PDB entry 4B4K | X-ray diffraction, 2.50 A resolution | chains A and B of the 4 polymer chains in the assembly

Chain A (and B):
Name: N5-carboxyaminoimidazole ribonucleotide mutase
Source organism: Bacillus anthracis
Notes: EC 5.4.99.18, 4.1.1.21; chain B of this document is another copy of the same molecule, construct and numbering; everything in this record applies to it too
Reference sequence: Q81ZH8 (Q81ZH8_BACAN); residue numbers follow UniProt; this construct covers 1-161
Sequence (181 residues; numbered -19 to 161; the number before each row is that of its first residue; numbers below 1 keep their minus sign (Met-19 is residue -19)):
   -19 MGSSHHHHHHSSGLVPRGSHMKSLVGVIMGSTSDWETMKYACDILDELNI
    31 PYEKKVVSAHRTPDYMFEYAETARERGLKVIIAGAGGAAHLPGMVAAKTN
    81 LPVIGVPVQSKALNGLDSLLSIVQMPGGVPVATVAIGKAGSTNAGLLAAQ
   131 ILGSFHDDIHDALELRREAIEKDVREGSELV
Unresolved in the structure: -19 to 1, 158-161
Construct notes: expression tag (-19 to 0)

Chain A / chain B interface:
Contacting residue pairs - 76 pairs, chain A then chain B:
  Arg54(A) - Asp137(B)  salt bridge
  Arg54(A) - His140(B)  hydrogen bond
  Lys59(A) - Ser134(B)  hydrogen bond (side chain-backbone)
  Ala76(A) - Arg147(B)  hydrogen bond (backbone-side chain)
  Ala77(A) - Arg147(B)  hydrogen bond (backbone-side chain)
  Thr79(A) - Arg147(B)  hydrogen bond (backbone-side chain)
  Asn80(A) - Gln130(B)  hydrogen bond
  Asn80(A) - His140(B)
  Asn80(A) - Leu143(B)  hydrogen bond (side chain-backbone)
  Asn80(A) - Glu144(B)  hydrogen bond
  Asn80(A) - Arg147(B)  hydrogen bond
  Leu81(A) - Gln130(B)
  Pro82(A) - Gln130(B)
  Leu99(A) - Leu100(B)  hydrophobic
  Leu99(A) - Val103(B)  hydrophobic
  Leu100(A) - Leu99(B)  hydrophobic
  Val103(A) - Thr113(B)
  Val103(A) - Val114(B)
  Val103(A) - Ala115(B)  hydrogen bond (backbone-backbone)
  Gln104(A) - Ala115(B)
  Gln104(A) - Ile116(B)  hydrogen bond (side chain-backbone)
  Met105(A) - Ala115(B)
  Met105(A) - Asn123(B)  hydrogen bond (backbone-side chain)
  Pro106(A) - Asn123(B)  hydrogen bond (backbone-side chain)
  Gly107(A) - Ala119(B)
  Gly107(A) - Asn123(B)
  Gly108(A) - Asn123(B)  hydrogen bond (backbone-side chain)
  Gly108(A) - Leu126(B)
  Gly108(A) - Arg147(B)  hydrogen bond (backbone-side chain)
  Val109(A) - Asn123(B)  hydrogen bond (backbone-side chain)
  Val109(A) - Arg147(B)
  Pro110(A) - Asn123(B)
  Pro110(A) - Leu126(B)  hydrophobic
  Pro110(A) - Leu127(B)
  Pro110(A) - Gln130(B)
  Val111(A) - Thr113(B)
  Ala112(A) - Ala112(B)  hydrophobic
  Ala112(A) - Thr113(B)
  Ala112(A) - Leu127(B)  hydrophobic
  Thr113(A) - Val103(B)
  Thr113(A) - Val111(B)
  Thr113(A) - Ala112(B)
  Thr113(A) - Thr113(B)  hydrogen bond (backbone-backbone)
  Val114(A) - Val103(B)
  Ala115(A) - Val103(B)  hydrogen bond (backbone-backbone)
  Ala115(A) - Gln104(B)
  Ala115(A) - Met105(B)
  Ile116(A) - Gln104(B)  hydrogen bond (backbone-side chain)
  Ala119(A) - Gly107(B)
  Asn123(A) - Met105(B)  hydrogen bond (side chain-backbone)
  Asn123(A) - Pro106(B)  hydrogen bond (side chain-backbone)
  Asn123(A) - Gly107(B)
  Asn123(A) - Gly108(B)  hydrogen bond (side chain-backbone)
  Asn123(A) - Val109(B)  hydrogen bond (side chain-backbone)
  Asn123(A) - Pro110(B)
  Leu126(A) - Gly108(B)
  Leu126(A) - Pro110(B)  hydrophobic
  Leu127(A) - Pro110(B)
  Leu127(A) - Ala112(B)  hydrophobic
  Gln130(A) - Asn80(B)  hydrogen bond
  Gln130(A) - Pro82(B)
  Gln130(A) - Pro110(B)
  Ser134(A) - Lys59(B)  hydrogen bond (backbone-side chain)
  Phe135(A) - Phe135(B)  hydrophobic
  Phe135(A) - His136(B)
  His136(A) - Phe135(B)
  Asp137(A) - Arg54(B)  salt bridge
  His140(A) - Arg54(B)  hydrogen bond
  His140(A) - Asn80(B)
  Leu143(A) - Asn80(B)  hydrogen bond (backbone-side chain)
  Glu144(A) - Asn80(B)  hydrogen bond
  Arg147(A) - Ala76(B)  hydrogen bond (side chain-backbone)
  Arg147(A) - Ala77(B)  hydrogen bond (side chain-backbone)
  Arg147(A) - Thr79(B)  hydrogen bond (side chain-backbone)
  Arg147(A) - Asn80(B)  hydrogen bond
  Arg147(A) - Gly108(B)  hydrogen bond (side chain-backbone)
Also at the interface, not in a pair above, chain A (43 interface residues in all): Lys78, Thr122, Ile131, Leu132, Gly133, Asp141
Also at the interface, not in a pair above, chain B (43 interface residues in all): Lys78, Leu81, Thr122, Ile131, Leu132, Gly133, Asp141

In short:
The chain A/chain B interface involves 43 residues from each chain, with 33 hydrogen bonds and 2 salt bridges.
Polar pairs include Arg54(A)-Asp137(B), Arg54(A)-His140(B) and Lys59(A)-Ser134(B).
Chain A and chain B are both N5-carboxyaminoimidazole ribonucleotide mutase (Bacillus anthracis); the
structure, Crystal structure of Bacillus anthracis PurE, was determined by X-ray diffraction together with
4AY3 and 4AY4 from the same study.
